7DL3 - chains A and C; structure by X-ray diffraction, 1.85 A resolution.

# Chain A (and C)
Protein: 3,5-diaminohexanoate dehydrogenase
Organism: Cloacimonas acidaminovorans (strain Evry)
Notes: EC 1.4.1.11; chain C of this document is another copy of the same molecule, construct and numbering; everything in this record applies to it too
UniProt: B0VJ11 (B0VJ11_CLOAI); numbering as in UniProt (aligned over 1-352)
Chain sequence (358 residues; numbered 1 to 358; the number before each row is that of its first residue):
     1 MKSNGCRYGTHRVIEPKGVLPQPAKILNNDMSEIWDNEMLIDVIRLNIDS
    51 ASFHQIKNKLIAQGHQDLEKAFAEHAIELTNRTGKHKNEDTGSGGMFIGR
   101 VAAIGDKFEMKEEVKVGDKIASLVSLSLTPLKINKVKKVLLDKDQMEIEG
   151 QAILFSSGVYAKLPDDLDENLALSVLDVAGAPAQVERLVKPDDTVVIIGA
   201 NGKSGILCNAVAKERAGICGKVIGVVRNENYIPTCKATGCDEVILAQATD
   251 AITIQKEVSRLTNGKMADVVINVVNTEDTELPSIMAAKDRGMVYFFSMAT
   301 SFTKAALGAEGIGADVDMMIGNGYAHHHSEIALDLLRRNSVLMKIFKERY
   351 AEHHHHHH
Not modelled in the structure: 355-358 (chain C: 352-358)
Sequence notes: expression tag (353-358)

# How chain A and chain C interact
Contacting residue pairs (82):
  Tyr-8(A) with Met-285(C), hydrophobic; Ile-312(C), hydrophobic
  Gly-18(A) with Ile-252(C)
  Val-19(A) with Ile-252(C)
  Leu-20(A) with Ala-251(C), hydrophobic; Ile-252(C); Leu-281(C), hydrophobic; Met-285(C), hydrophobic
  Val-124(A) with Glu-310(C); Gly-311(C)
  Leu-128(A) with Gly-311(C)
  Ser-157(A) with Ile-312(C); Gly-313(C), hydrogen bond (backbone-backbone)
  Val-159(A) with Gly-313(C)
  Arg-187(A) with Arg-290(C); Asp-315(C), salt bridge
  Ala-251(A) with Leu-20(C), hydrophobic
  Ile-252(A) with Thr-10(C); Gly-18(C); Val-19(C); Leu-20(C)
  Leu-281(A) with Leu-20(C), hydrophobic
  Met-285(A) with Tyr-8(C), hydrophobic; Leu-20(C), hydrophobic
  Asp-289(A) with His-326(C), salt bridge
  Arg-290(A) with Arg-187(C)
  Phe-295(A) with Phe-302(C)
  Ser-297(A) with Phe-302(C)
  Met-298(A) with Thr-303(C); Leu-307(C), hydrophobic
  Thr-300(A) with Phe-302(C)
  Phe-302(A) with Phe-295(C); Ser-297(C); Thr-300(C); Ile-320(C), hydrophobic
  Thr-303(A) with Met-298(C)
  Ala-305(A) with Ile-320(C), hydrophobic
  Ala-306(A) with Gly-321(C); Asn-322(C)
  Leu-307(A) with Met-298(C), hydrophobic
  Ala-309(A) with Asn-322(C)
  Glu-310(A) with Val-124(C); Asn-322(C); Gly-323(C)
  Gly-311(A) with Val-124(C); Leu-128(C)
  Ile-312(A) with Tyr-8(C), hydrophobic; Ser-157(C)
  Gly-313(A) with Ser-157(C), hydrogen bond (backbone-backbone); Val-159(C); Tyr-324(C)
  Ala-314(A) with Asn-322(C), hydrogen bond (backbone-side chain); Tyr-324(C)
  Asp-315(A) with Arg-187(C), salt bridge; Tyr-324(C); Ala-325(C); His-326(C), salt bridge
  Val-316(A) with Asn-322(C), hydrogen bond (backbone-side chain)
  Asp-317(A) with Met-319(C)
  Met-318(A) with Met-319(C); Ile-320(C), hydrogen bond (backbone-backbone); Asn-322(C)
  Met-319(A) with Met-292(C), hydrophobic; Asp-317(C); Met-318(C); Met-319(C), hydrophobic
  Ile-320(A) with Phe-295(C), hydrophobic; Phe-302(C), hydrophobic; Ala-305(C), hydrophobic; Met-318(C), hydrogen bond (backbone-backbone); Ile-320(C), hydrophobic
  Gly-321(A) with Phe-302(C); Ala-306(C)
  Asn-322(A) with Ala-309(C); Ala-314(C), hydrogen bond (side chain-backbone); Val-316(C), hydrogen bond (side chain-backbone)
  Tyr-324(A) with Gly-313(C); Ala-314(C); Asp-315(C)
  Ala-325(A) with Asp-315(C)
  His-326(A) with Asp-289(C), salt bridge; Asp-315(C), salt bridge
Interface residues without a listed pair, chain A (47 interface residues in all): Thr-10, Gln-22, Leu-123, Gly-158, Asp-250, Gln-255
Interface residues without a listed pair, chain C (47 interface residues in all): Arg-7, Asp-250, Gln-255

# Overview
Chain A and chain C each contribute 47 residues to their interface, with 8 hydrogen bonds and 6 salt bridges.
Polar contacts include Arg-187(A)/Asp-315(C), Asp-289(A)/His-326(C) and Asp-315(A)/His-326(C).
Chain A and chain C are both 3,5-diaminohexanoate dehydrogenase (Cloacimonas acidaminovorans (strain Evry));
the structure, The structure of 3,5-DAHDHcca complex with NADPH, was determined by X-ray diffraction (same
publication as 7DL0 and 7DL1).
